Entry 1XXI (X-ray diffraction, 4.10 A resolution (low resolution: residue-level contacts below are approximate; hydrogen-bond / salt-bridge calls are withheld)); this record covers chains B and C of the 5 polymer chains in the assembly.

[Chain B (and C)]
Molecule: DNA polymerase III subunit gamma
From: Escherichia coli
Notes: EC 2.7.7.7; chain C of this document is another copy of the same molecule, construct and numbering; everything in this record applies to it too
UniProtKB: P06710 (DPO3X_ECOLI); numbering as in UniProt (aligned over 1-368)
Amino-acid sequence (368 residues; each row starts with the number of its first residue):
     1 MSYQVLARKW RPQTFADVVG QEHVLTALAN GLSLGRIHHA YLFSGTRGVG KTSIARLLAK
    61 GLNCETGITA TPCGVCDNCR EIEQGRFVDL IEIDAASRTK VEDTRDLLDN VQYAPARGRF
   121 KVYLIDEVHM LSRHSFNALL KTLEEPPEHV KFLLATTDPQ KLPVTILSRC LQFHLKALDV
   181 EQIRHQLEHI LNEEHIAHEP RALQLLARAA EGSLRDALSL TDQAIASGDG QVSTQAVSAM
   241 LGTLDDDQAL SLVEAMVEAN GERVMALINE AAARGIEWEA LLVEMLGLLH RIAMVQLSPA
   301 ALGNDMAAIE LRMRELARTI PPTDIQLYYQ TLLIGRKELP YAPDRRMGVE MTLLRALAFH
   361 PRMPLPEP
Not modelled in the structure: 1-4 (chain C: 1-2)
Bound ions: Zn2+: Cys64, Cys73, Cys76, Cys79
Residues lining bound ligands: ADP (adenosine-5'-diphosphate): Ala7, Trp10, Arg11, Pro12, Asp17, Val18, Val19, Gln21, Thr46, Arg47, Gly48, Val49, Gly50, Lys51, Thr52, Ser53, Leu214, Arg215, Leu218
Swiss-Prot annotation at these positions:
  - binding site (ATP): Gly45 to Thr52
  - binding site (Zn(2+)): Cys64, Cys73, Cys76, Cys79
  - mutagenesis: Gly118 (G118D: In dnaX2016(Ts); present in both isoforms, unable to grow at 42 degrees Celsius)

[How chain B and chain C interact]
Residue-residue contacts (43; chain B residue first):
  Ser97(B) - Glu144(C)
  Arg98(B) - Leu140(C)
  Thr99(B) - Glu144(C)
  Thr99(B) - Glu145(C)
  Thr99(B) - Arg169(C)
  Ala226(B) - Thr26(C)
  Ala226(B) - Asn30(C)
  Ser227(B) - His23(C)
  Ala239(B) - His23(C)
  Gly261(B) - Leu297(C)
  Met265(B) - Met294(C)
  Met265(B) - Leu297(C)
  Glu338(B) - Gln330(C)
  Glu338(B) - Leu333(C)
  Tyr341(B) - Leu333(C)
  Tyr341(B) - Arg336(C)
  Tyr341(B) - Lys337(C)
  Ala342(B) - Tyr329(C)
  Ala342(B) - Leu333(C)
  Ala342(B) - Arg336(C)
  Pro343(B) - Val283(C)
  Pro343(B) - Leu286(C)
  Pro343(B) - Tyr329(C)
  Pro343(B) - Arg336(C)
  Met347(B) - Arg208(C)
  Met347(B) - Gly287(C)
  Met347(B) - His290(C)
  Glu350(B) - His290(C)
  Glu350(B) - Met294(C)
  Met351(B) - His290(C)
  Met351(B) - Ala293(C)
  Met351(B) - Gln326(C)
  Met351(B) - Tyr329(C)
  Leu354(B) - Ala293(C)
  Leu354(B) - Met294(C)
  Arg355(B) - Gln326(C)
  Arg355(B) - Gln330(C)
  Leu357(B) - Leu297(C)
  Phe359(B) - Thr323(C)
  Leu365(B) - Pro322(C)
  Glu367(B) - Pro321(C)
  Glu367(B) - Pro322(C)
  Pro368(B) - Arg318(C)
Other interface residues (no listed pair), chain B (27 interface residues in all): Glu262, Gly275, Ile334, Gly348, Ala358
Other interface residues (no listed pair), chain C (29 interface residues in all): Asn137, Thr165, Lys176, Leu289

[Summary]
27 residues of chain B face 29 of chain C across their interface. Bound to chain B: ADP. Cys64(B), Cys73(B),
Cys76(B) and Cys79(B) coordinate Zn2+. UniProt lists 8 ATP-binding residues, 4 Zn2+-binding residues and one
mutagenesis site on chain B.
Chain B and chain C are both DNA polymerase III subunit gamma (Escherichia coli); the structure, ADP Bound E.
coli Clamp Loader Complex, was determined by X-ray diffraction (same publication as 1XXH).
